5ODN - chains G and H of the 16 polymer chains in the assembly; structure by X-ray diffraction, 2.60 A resolution.

== Chain G (and H) ==
Molecule: Single-stranded DNA-binding protein
Organism: Salinibacter ruber (strain DSM 13855 / M31)
Notes: chain H of this document is another copy of the same molecule, construct and numbering; everything in this record applies to it too
UniProtKB: Q2S565 (Q2S565_SALRD); residue numbers follow UniProt; this construct covers 1-168
Amino-acid sequence (196 residues; numbered -27 to 168; the number before each row is that of its first residue; numbers below 1 keep their minus sign (Met-27 is residue -27)):
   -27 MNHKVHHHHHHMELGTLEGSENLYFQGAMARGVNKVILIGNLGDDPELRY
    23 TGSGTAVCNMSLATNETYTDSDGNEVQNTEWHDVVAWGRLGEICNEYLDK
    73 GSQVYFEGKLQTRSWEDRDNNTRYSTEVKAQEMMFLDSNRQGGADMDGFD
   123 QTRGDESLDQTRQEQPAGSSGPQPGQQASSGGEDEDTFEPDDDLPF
Unresolved in the structure: -27 to 0, 88-93, 109-168 (chain H: -27 to -1, 40-49, 109-168)
Sequence notes: initiating methionine (-27); expression tag (-26 to 0)

== Interface between chain G and chain H ==
Residue-residue contacts - 10 pairs, chain G then chain H:
  Ile9(G) - Ile9(H)  hydrophobic
  Ile11(G) - Ile11(H)  hydrophobic
  Ile11(G) - Tyr77(H)  hydrophobic
  Ile11(G) - Met106(H)  hydrophobic
  Gln75(G) - Leu108(H)
  Tyr77(G) - Ile11(H)  hydrophobic
  Met106(G) - Ile11(H)  hydrophobic
  Met106(G) - Gln75(H)
  Leu108(G) - Gln75(H)
  Leu108(G) - Leu108(H)  hydrophobic
Other interface residues (no listed pair), chain G (7 interface residues in all): Phe107

== In short ==
7 residues of chain G face 6 of chain H across their interface.
Chain G and chain H are both Single-stranded DNA-binding protein (Salinibacter ruber (strain DSM 13855 /
M31)); the structure, Salinibacter ruber Single-Strand Binding protein, was determined by X-ray diffraction.
